PDB entry 3AO5 | X-ray diffraction, 1.80 A resolution | chains A and B

Chain A (and B):
Protein: POL polyprotein
Source organism: Human immunodeficiency virus 1
Notes: fragment: Integrase CATALYTIC CORE DOMAIN; chain B of this document is another copy of the same molecule, construct and numbering; everything in this record applies to it too
UniProt: Q72498 (Q72498_9HIV1); residues 50-212 here correspond to UniProt positions 765-927 (UniProt number = residue number + 715)
Sequence (163 residues; row label = number of the first residue in the row):
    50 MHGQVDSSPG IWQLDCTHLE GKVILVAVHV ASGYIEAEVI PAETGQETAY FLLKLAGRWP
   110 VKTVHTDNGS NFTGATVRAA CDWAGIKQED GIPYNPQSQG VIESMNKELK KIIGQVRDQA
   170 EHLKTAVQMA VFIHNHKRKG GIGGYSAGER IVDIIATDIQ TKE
Disordered / not traced: 50-56, 139-152, 189-191, 209-212 (chain B: 50-56, 141-152, 209-212)
Differences from the reference sequence: engineered mutation Ser56 (Cys771 in Q72498), Gly123 (Ser838 in Q72498), Ala124 (Thr839 in Q72498), Arg127 (Lys842 in Q72498), Asp131 (Trp846 in Q72498), Asp139 (Phe854 in Q72498), His185 (Phe900 in Q72498)
Metal / ion sites: Cd2+ site 1: Cys65, Glu92, Asp116; Cd2+ site 2: Cys65, His67, Glu92
Residues lining bound ligands:
  - BBY (5-(7-bromo-1,3-benzodioxol-5-yl)-1-methyl-1H-pyrazol-3-amine), molecule 1: Tyr83, Trp108, Asn184, His185, Arg187, Ser195, Gly197, Glu198, Ile200, Val201
  - BBY, molecule 2: Gly106, Arg107, Trp108, Pro109, Ile204, Ile208

How chain A and chain B interact:
Pairs across the interface - 50 pairs, chain A then chain B:
  Tyr83(A) with Arg107(B), hydrogen bond (side chain-backbone)
  Glu85(A) with Arg107(B), salt bridge
  Ala86(A) with Arg107(B), hydrogen bond (backbone-side chain)
  Glu87(A) with Tyr99(B); Lys103(B)
  Gln95(A) with His171(B)
  Tyr99(A) with Lys173(B); Thr174(B); Gln177(B), hydrogen bond
  Leu102(A) with Thr174(B); Gln177(B); Met178(B), hydrophobic
  Lys103(A) with Gln177(B)
  Ala105(A) with Phe181(B); His185(B)
  Gly106(A) with Phe181(B); Asn184(B), hydrogen bond (backbone-side chain)
  Arg107(A) with Tyr83(B), hydrogen bond (backbone-side chain); Glu85(B), salt bridge; Ala86(B), hydrogen bond (side chain-backbone); Gln177(B), hydrogen bond; Val180(B)
  Trp108(A) with Trp108(B), hydrophobic
  Trp132(A) with Met178(B); Phe181(B), hydrophobic
  Ala133(A) with Phe181(B)
  His171(A) with Gln95(B)
  Lys173(A) with Tyr99(B)
  Thr174(A) with Tyr99(B); Leu102(B)
  Gln177(A) with Tyr99(B), hydrogen bond; Leu102(B); Lys103(B); Arg107(B), hydrogen bond
  Met178(A) with Leu102(B), hydrophobic; Trp132(B)
  Val180(A) with Arg107(B)
  Phe181(A) with Ala105(B); Gly106(B); Trp132(B), hydrophobic; Ala133(B)
  Asn184(A) with Gly106(B), hydrogen bond (side chain-backbone)
  His185(A) with Ala105(B), hydrogen bond (side chain-backbone)
  Glu198(A) with Ile208(B)
  Val201(A) with Val201(B); Ile204(B); Ala205(B)
  Ala205(A) with Ala205(B), hydrophobic
  Ile208(A) with Glu198(B); Val201(B), hydrophobic
Other interface residues (no listed pair), chain A (30 interface residues in all): Gln168, Ile182, Ile204
Other interface residues (no listed pair), chain B (30 interface residues in all): Glu87, Gln168, Ile182

In short:
Chain A and chain B each contribute 30 residues to their interface; the contacts include 11 hydrogen bonds and
2 salt bridges. Polar contacts include Glu85(A)-Arg107(B), Tyr83(A)-Arg107(B) and Ala86(A)-Arg107(B). Bound to
chain A: compound BBY. Cys65(A), Glu92(A) and Asp116(A) form the Cd2+ site 1.
Chain A and chain B are both POL polyprotein (Human immunodeficiency virus 1); the structure, Fragment-based
approach to the design of ligands targeting a novel site on HIV-1 integrase, was determined by X-ray
diffraction (same publication as 3AO2, 3AO1, 3AO3, 3AO4 and 3OVN).
